6J30 - chains H and I of the 47 polymer chains in the assembly; structure by electron microscopy, 4.50 A resolution (low resolution: residue-level contacts below are approximate; hydrogen-bond / salt-bridge calls are withheld).

== Chain H ==
Name: 26S proteasome regulatory subunit 7 homolog
Organism: Saccharomyces cerevisiae S288c
UniProt: P33299 (PRS7_YEAST); residues 1-467 here = UniProt positions 1-467
Chain sequence (467 residues; each row starts with the number of its first residue):
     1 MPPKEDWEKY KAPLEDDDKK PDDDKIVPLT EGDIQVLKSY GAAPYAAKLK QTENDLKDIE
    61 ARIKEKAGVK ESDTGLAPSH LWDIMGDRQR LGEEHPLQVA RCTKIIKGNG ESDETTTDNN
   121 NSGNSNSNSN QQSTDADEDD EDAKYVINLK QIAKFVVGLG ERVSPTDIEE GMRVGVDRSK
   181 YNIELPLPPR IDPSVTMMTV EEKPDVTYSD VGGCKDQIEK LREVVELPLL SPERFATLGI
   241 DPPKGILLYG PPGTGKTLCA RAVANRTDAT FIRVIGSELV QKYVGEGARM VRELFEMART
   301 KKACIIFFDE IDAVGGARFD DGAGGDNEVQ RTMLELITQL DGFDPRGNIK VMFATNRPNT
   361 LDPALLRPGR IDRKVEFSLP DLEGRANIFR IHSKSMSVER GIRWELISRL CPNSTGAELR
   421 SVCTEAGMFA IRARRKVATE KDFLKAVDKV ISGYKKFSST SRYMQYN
Unresolved in the structure: 1-76, 108-143
Swiss-Prot annotation at these positions:
  - binding site (ATP): Gly-250 to Thr-257
  - modified residue (Phosphoserine): Ser-164, Ser-231

== Chain I ==
Name: 26S proteasome regulatory subunit 4 homolog
Organism: Saccharomyces cerevisiae S288c
UniProt: P40327 (PRS4_YEAST); numbering as in UniProt (aligned over 1-437)
Chain sequence (437 residues; row label = number of the first residue in the row):
     1 MGQGVSSGQD KKKKKGSNQK PKYEPPVQSK FGRKKRKGGP ATAEKLPNIY PSTRCKLKLL
    61 RMERIKDHLL LEEEFVSNSE ILKPFEKKQE EEKKQLEEIR GNPLSIGTLE EIIDDDHAIV
   121 TSPTMPDYYV SILSFVDKEL LEPGCSVLLH HKTMSIVGVL QDDADPMVSV MKMDKSPTES
   181 YSDIGGLESQ IQEIKESVEL PLTHPELYEE MGIKPPKGVI LYGAPGTGKT LLAKAVANQT
   241 SATFLRIVGS ELIQKYLGDG PRLCRQIFKV AGENAPSIVF IDEIDAIGTK RYDSNSGGER
   301 EIQRTMLELL NQLDGFDDRG DVKVIMATNK IETLDPALIR PGRIDRKILF ENPDLSTKKK
   361 ILGIHTSKMN LSEDVNLETL VTTKDDLSGA DIQAMCTEAG LLALRERRMQ VTAEDFKQAK
   421 ERVMKNKVEE NLEGLYL
Unresolved in the structure: 1-74, 437
Swiss-Prot annotation at these positions:
  - binding site (ATP): Gly-223 to Thr-230
  - lipidation: Gly-2 (N-myristoyl glycine)
  - cross-link (Glycyl lysine isopeptide (Lys-Gly)): Lys-234 (interchain with G-Cter in ubiquitin), Lys-255 (interchain with G-Cter in ubiquitin), Lys-290 (interchain with G-Cter in ubiquitin)
  - mutagenesis: Lys-229 (K229Q: 73% loss of ATPase activity)

== Interface between chain H and chain I ==
Contacting residue pairs (83):
  Pro-78(H) / Ser-134(I)
  Ser-79(H) / Glu-92(I)
  Ser-79(H) / Ser-134(I)
  His-80(H) / Glu-92(I)
  Trp-82(H) / Ser-134(I)
  Arg-90(H) / Ile-132(I)
  Arg-90(H) / Leu-133(I)
  His-95(H) / His-117(I)
  His-95(H) / Tyr-129(I)
  Pro-96(H) / Tyr-129(I)
  Pro-96(H) / Met-154(I)
  Leu-97(H) / Asp-127(I)
  Gln-98(H) / Asp-127(I)
  Val-99(H) / Asp-127(I)
  Lys-150(H) / Thr-121(I)
  Lys-150(H) / Met-125(I)
  Lys-150(H) / Asp-127(I)
  Gln-151(H) / Met-125(I)
  Arg-178(H) / Met-154(I)
  Leu-185(H) / Tyr-129(I)
  Ile-191(H) / Glu-111(I)
  Met-198(H) / Pro-143(I)
  Asp-205(H) / Asp-317(I)
  Val-206(H) / Asp-317(I)
  Thr-257(H) / Asp-314(I)
  Arg-261(H) / Gly-315(I)
  Arg-261(H) / Phe-316(I)
  Arg-273(H) / Gly-315(I)
  Arg-273(H) / Phe-316(I)
  Ile-275(H) / Arg-265(I)
  Ile-275(H) / Glu-308(I)
  Ile-275(H) / Asn-311(I)
  Ser-277(H) / Pro-261(I)
  Ser-277(H) / Arg-265(I)
  Ser-277(H) / Glu-308(I)
  Glu-278(H) / Arg-265(I)
  Val-280(H) / Arg-304(I)
  Lys-282(H) / Leu-257(I)
  Lys-282(H) / Arg-262(I)
  Val-284(H) / Leu-257(I)
  Asp-309(H) / Asn-311(I)
  Asp-309(H) / Asp-314(I)
  Glu-310(H) / Asn-311(I)
  Asp-312(H) / Leu-307(I)
  Ala-313(H) / Gln-303(I)
  Arg-318(H) / Arg-300(I)
  Arg-318(H) / Gln-303(I)
  Asp-326(H) / Arg-300(I)
  Val-329(H) / Arg-300(I)
  Asn-356(H) / Leu-310(I)
  Arg-357(H) / Gln-303(I)
  Arg-357(H) / Asp-335(I)
  Ser-395(H) / Gly-212(I)
  Met-396(H) / Met-211(I)
  Met-396(H) / Gly-212(I)
  Met-396(H) / Ile-213(I)
  Ser-397(H) / Met-211(I)
  Ala-417(H) / Pro-341(I)
  Ala-417(H) / Gly-342(I)
  Arg-420(H) / Lys-217(I)
  Ser-421(H) / Gly-342(I)
  Ser-421(H) / Asp-345(I)
  Thr-424(H) / Lys-214(I)
  Thr-424(H) / Asp-345(I)
  Glu-425(H) / Asp-345(I)
  Glu-425(H) / Arg-346(I)
  Met-428(H) / Glu-196(I)
  Met-428(H) / Arg-346(I)
  Ile-431(H) / Glu-196(I)
  Arg-432(H) / Glu-196(I)
  Arg-432(H) / Arg-346(I)
  Lys-449(H) / Arg-346(I)
  Tyr-454(H) / Asp-345(I)
  Tyr-454(H) / Arg-346(I)
  Tyr-454(H) / Lys-347(I)
  Lys-456(H) / Lys-347(I)
  Phe-457(H) / Ile-331(I)
  Phe-457(H) / Lys-347(I)
  Ser-458(H) / Pro-341(I)
  Ser-458(H) / Lys-347(I)
  Ser-459(H) / Pro-336(I)
  Tyr-463(H) / Pro-336(I)
  Met-464(H) / Asp-335(I)
Interface residues without a listed pair, chain H (65 interface residues in all): Asp-83, Leu-187, Val-195, Met-197, Gln-281, Tyr-283, Glu-328, Gly-427, Lys-436, Gly-453
Interface residues without a listed pair, chain I (54 interface residues in all): Ile-99, Glu-110, Asp-116, Ile-119, Pro-126, Tyr-128, Val-130, Ser-131, Phe-135, Ser-197, Pro-216, Glu-332, Ile-339

== In short ==
Chain H and chain I form an interface of 65 and 54 residues respectively. From UniProt: 8 ATP-binding residues
on chain H; 8 ATP-binding residues and one mutagenesis site on chain I.
Chain H is 26S proteasome regulatory subunit 7 homolog and chain I is 26S proteasome regulatory subunit 4
homolog, both from Saccharomyces cerevisiae S288c; the structure, yeast proteasome in Ub-engaged state (C2),
was determined by electron microscopy (same publication as 6J2N, 6J2C, 6J2Q and 6J2X).
